PDB entry 3AWP | X-ray diffraction, 1.80 A resolution | chain A

== Chain A ==
Protein: Fatty acid alpha-hydroxylase
Source organism: Sphingomonas paucimobilis
Notes: EC 1.11.2.4
UniProt: O24782 (O24782_PSEPA); residues 1-415 here = UniProt positions 1-415
Chain sequence (415 residues; each row starts with the number of its first residue):
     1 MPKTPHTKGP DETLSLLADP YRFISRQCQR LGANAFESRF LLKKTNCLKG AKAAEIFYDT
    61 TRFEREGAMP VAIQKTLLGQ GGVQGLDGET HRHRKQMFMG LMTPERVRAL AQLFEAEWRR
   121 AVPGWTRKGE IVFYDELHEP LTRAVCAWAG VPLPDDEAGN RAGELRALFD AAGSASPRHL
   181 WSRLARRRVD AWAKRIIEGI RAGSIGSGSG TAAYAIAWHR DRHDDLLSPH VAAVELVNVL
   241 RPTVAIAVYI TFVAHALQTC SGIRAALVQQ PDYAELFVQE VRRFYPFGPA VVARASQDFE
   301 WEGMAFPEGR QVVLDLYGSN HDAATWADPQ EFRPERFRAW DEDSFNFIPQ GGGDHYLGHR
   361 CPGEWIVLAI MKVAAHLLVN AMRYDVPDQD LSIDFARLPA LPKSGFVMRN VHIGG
Disordered / not traced: 1-8
Sequence notes: engineered mutation Gly288 (Phe in O24782)
Ion coordination: heme Fe near Cys361 (its only coordinating residue here)
Small-molecule neighbours: heme (HEM): Tyr58, Arg65, Val83, Gln84, His91, Lys95, Phe98, Met102, Asn238, Val239, Pro242, Thr243, Ala245, Ile246, Tyr249, Phe287, Gly288, Val291, Leu316, Pro349, Gln350, Gly351, Gly358, His359, Arg360, Cys361, Pro362, Gly363, Ile366, Val367
What the authors report for this chain:
  - conformationally variable residues: Met69, Pro70, Pro289
  - mutagenesis - A172F/F288G, F288G: decreased catalytic activity
  - mutagenesis - L78F: increased catalytic activity
  - mutagenesis - L78F/F288G, A172F: unchanged catalytic activity

== In short ==
Chain A binds heme. From the paper: A172F/F288G and F288G reduce catalytic activity; conformational
variability at Met69, Pro70 and Pro289; 5 substitutions were tested in all.
Chain A is Fatty acid alpha-hydroxylase (Sphingomonas paucimobilis); the structure, Cytochrome P450SP alpha
(CYP152B1) mutant F288G, was determined by X-ray diffraction (same publication as 3AWM and 3AWQ).
